Entry 2DYU (X-ray diffraction, 1.75 A resolution); this record covers chains A and B.

Chain A (and B):
Molecule: Formamidase
From: Helicobacter pylori
Notes: EC 3.5.1.49; chain B of this document is another copy of the same molecule, construct and numbering; everything in this record applies to it too
UniProtKB: O25836 (AMIF_HELPY); residues 1-334 here = UniProt positions 1-334
Chain sequence (334 residues; row label = number of the first residue in the row):
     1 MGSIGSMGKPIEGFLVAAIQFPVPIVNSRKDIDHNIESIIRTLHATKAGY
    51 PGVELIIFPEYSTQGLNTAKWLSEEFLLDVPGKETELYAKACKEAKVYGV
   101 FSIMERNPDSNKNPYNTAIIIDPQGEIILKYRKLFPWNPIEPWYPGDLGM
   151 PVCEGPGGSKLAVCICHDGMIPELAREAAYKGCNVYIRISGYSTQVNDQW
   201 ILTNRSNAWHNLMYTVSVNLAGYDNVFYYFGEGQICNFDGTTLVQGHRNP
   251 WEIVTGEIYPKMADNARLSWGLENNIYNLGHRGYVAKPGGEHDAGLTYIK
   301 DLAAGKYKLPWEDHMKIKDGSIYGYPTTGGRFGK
Not modelled in the structure: 1-12
UniProt features mapped onto this chain:
  - active site: Glu-60 (Proton acceptor), Lys-133 (Proton donor), Cys-166 (Nucleophile)
  - mutagenesis: Cys-166 (C166S/A: Loss of activity), Asp-168 (D168A: Loss of activity)
From the paper describing this entry:
  - catalytic residues: Glu-60, Lys-133, Cys-166

Interface between chain A and chain B:
Pairs across the interface - 187 pairs, chain A then chain B:
  Leu-134(A) / Arg-282(B)  hydrogen bond (backbone-side chain)
  Phe-135(A) / Asn-278(B)
  Phe-135(A) / Leu-279(B)
  Phe-135(A) / Arg-282(B)
  Pro-136(A) / Gly-283(B)
  Trp-137(A) / Leu-272(B)  hydrogen bond (side chain-backbone)
  Asn-138(A) / Gly-271(B)
  Asn-138(A) / Leu-272(B)
  Asn-138(A) / Gly-283(B)
  Asn-138(A) / Tyr-284(B)
  Asn-138(A) / Val-285(B)
  Pro-139(A) / Gly-271(B)
  Pro-139(A) / Leu-272(B)
  Pro-139(A) / Tyr-284(B)
  Pro-139(A) / Val-285(B)
  Ile-140(A) / Leu-272(B)  hydrophobic
  Glu-141(A) / Val-285(B)
  Pro-142(A) / Val-285(B)  hydrophobic
  Pro-142(A) / Ala-286(B)
  Trp-143(A) / Ala-286(B)
  Tyr-144(A) / Ala-286(B)  hydrophobic
  Tyr-144(A) / Lys-287(B)  hydrogen bond
  Pro-145(A) / Arg-282(B)
  Pro-145(A) / Gly-283(B)
  Pro-145(A) / Glu-291(B)
  Gly-146(A) / Arg-282(B)  hydrogen bond (backbone-side chain)
  Gly-149(A) / Gly-295(B)
  His-167(A) / Asn-275(B)  hydrogen bond
  His-167(A) / Asn-278(B)  hydrogen bond
  Met-170(A) / Trp-209(B)  hydrogen bond
  Met-170(A) / His-210(B)  hydrogen bond (backbone-side chain)
  Met-170(A) / Asn-275(B)
  Ile-171(A) / Asn-275(B)
  Ile-171(A) / Leu-279(B)  hydrophobic
  Pro-172(A) / Arg-176(B)
  Pro-172(A) / His-210(B)
  Glu-173(A) / Arg-176(B)  salt bridge
  Glu-173(A) / Leu-279(B)
  Glu-173(A) / Leu-296(B)
  Glu-173(A) / Tyr-298(B)
  Leu-174(A) / Leu-296(B)  hydrophobic
  Arg-176(A) / Pro-172(B)
  Arg-176(A) / Glu-173(B)  salt bridge
  Arg-176(A) / Tyr-298(B)
  Glu-177(A) / Leu-296(B)
  Glu-177(A) / Thr-297(B)  hydrogen bond
  Glu-177(A) / Tyr-298(B)  hydrogen bond (side chain-backbone)
  Ala-179(A) / Trp-311(B)
  Tyr-180(A) / Thr-297(B)
  Tyr-180(A) / Tyr-298(B)  hydrophobic
  Tyr-180(A) / Asp-301(B)  hydrogen bond
  Tyr-180(A) / Lys-306(B)
  Tyr-180(A) / Tyr-307(B)
  Tyr-180(A) / Lys-308(B)  hydrogen bond (side chain-backbone)
  Tyr-180(A) / Leu-309(B)  hydrophobic
  Tyr-180(A) / Pro-310(B)
  Gln-199(A) / Trp-209(B)
  Gln-199(A) / Asp-239(B)  hydrogen bond (side chain-backbone)
  Leu-202(A) / Leu-202(B)  hydrophobic
  Leu-202(A) / Arg-205(B)
  Thr-203(A) / Trp-209(B)
  Thr-203(A) / His-210(B)
  Arg-205(A) / Leu-202(B)
  Ser-206(A) / Ser-206(B)
  Ser-206(A) / His-210(B)
  Trp-209(A) / Met-170(B)  hydrogen bond
  Trp-209(A) / Gln-199(B)
  Trp-209(A) / Leu-202(B)  hydrophobic
  Trp-209(A) / Thr-203(B)
  His-210(A) / Met-170(B)  hydrogen bond (side chain-backbone)
  His-210(A) / Pro-172(B)
  His-210(A) / Thr-203(B)
  His-210(A) / Ser-206(B)
  Asp-239(A) / Gln-199(B)  hydrogen bond (backbone-side chain)
  Arg-267(A) / Trp-311(B)
  Arg-267(A) / Met-315(B)
  Leu-268(A) / Trp-311(B)
  Leu-268(A) / His-314(B)
  Leu-268(A) / Met-315(B)
  Leu-268(A) / Lys-316(B)  hydrogen bond (backbone-backbone)
  Ser-269(A) / Lys-316(B)  hydrogen bond
  Ser-269(A) / Ile-317(B)
  Gly-271(A) / Asn-138(B)
  Gly-271(A) / Ile-317(B)
  Leu-272(A) / Trp-137(B)
  Leu-272(A) / Asn-138(B)  hydrogen bond (backbone-backbone)
  Leu-272(A) / Ile-140(B)  hydrophobic
  Leu-272(A) / His-167(B)  hydrogen bond (backbone-side chain)
  Asn-274(A) / Met-315(B)
  Asn-275(A) / His-167(B)  hydrogen bond
  Asn-275(A) / Met-170(B)
  Asn-275(A) / Ile-171(B)
  Ile-276(A) / Tyr-307(B)  hydrogen bond (backbone-side chain)
  Ile-276(A) / Leu-309(B)
  Tyr-277(A) / Leu-309(B)  hydrophobic
  Tyr-277(A) / Glu-312(B)
  Tyr-277(A) / Met-315(B)  hydrophobic
  Tyr-277(A) / Lys-318(B)
  Asn-278(A) / Phe-135(B)
  Asn-278(A) / His-167(B)
  Leu-279(A) / Phe-135(B)
  Leu-279(A) / Ile-171(B)  hydrophobic
  Leu-279(A) / Glu-173(B)
  Leu-279(A) / Tyr-307(B)  hydrophobic
  Gly-280(A) / Tyr-307(B)
  His-281(A) / Glu-312(B)  salt bridge
  Arg-282(A) / Leu-134(B)  hydrogen bond (side chain-backbone)
  Arg-282(A) / Phe-135(B)
  Arg-282(A) / Pro-145(B)
  Arg-282(A) / Gly-146(B)  hydrogen bond (side chain-backbone)
  Gly-283(A) / Asn-138(B)
  Gly-283(A) / Pro-145(B)
  Tyr-284(A) / Asn-138(B)
  Tyr-284(A) / Pro-139(B)
  Tyr-284(A) / Lys-318(B)
  Tyr-284(A) / Asp-319(B)
  Tyr-284(A) / Thr-327(B)
  Val-285(A) / Asn-138(B)
  Val-285(A) / Pro-139(B)
  Val-285(A) / Glu-141(B)
  Val-285(A) / Gly-320(B)
  Val-285(A) / Tyr-325(B)  hydrophobic
  Val-285(A) / Pro-326(B)
  Val-285(A) / Thr-327(B)
  Ala-286(A) / Pro-142(B)
  Ala-286(A) / Trp-143(B)
  Ala-286(A) / Tyr-144(B)  hydrophobic
  Ala-286(A) / Pro-145(B)
  Lys-287(A) / Tyr-144(B)
  Lys-287(A) / Pro-145(B)
  Pro-288(A) / Thr-327(B)
  Pro-288(A) / Thr-328(B)
  Ala-294(A) / Leu-134(B)
  Ala-294(A) / Gly-149(B)
  Gly-295(A) / Glu-177(B)
  Leu-296(A) / Glu-173(B)
  Leu-296(A) / Leu-174(B)  hydrophobic
  Leu-296(A) / Glu-177(B)
  Thr-297(A) / Glu-177(B)  hydrogen bond
  Thr-297(A) / Tyr-180(B)
  Tyr-298(A) / Glu-173(B)
  Tyr-298(A) / Arg-176(B)
  Tyr-298(A) / Glu-177(B)  hydrogen bond (backbone-side chain)
  Tyr-298(A) / Tyr-180(B)  hydrophobic
  Ile-299(A) / Ile-299(B)  hydrophobic
  Ile-299(A) / Ala-303(B)
  Asp-301(A) / Tyr-180(B)  hydrogen bond
  Leu-302(A) / Leu-279(B)  hydrophobic
  Ala-303(A) / Ile-299(B)
  Ala-303(A) / Ala-303(B)  hydrophobic
  Gly-305(A) / His-292(B)
  Lys-306(A) / Tyr-180(B)
  Tyr-307(A) / Arg-176(B)
  Tyr-307(A) / Tyr-180(B)
  Tyr-307(A) / Ile-276(B)  hydrogen bond (side chain-backbone)
  Tyr-307(A) / Leu-279(B)  hydrophobic
  Tyr-307(A) / Gly-280(B)
  Tyr-307(A) / His-281(B)
  Lys-308(A) / Tyr-180(B)  hydrogen bond (backbone-side chain)
  Leu-309(A) / Tyr-180(B)  hydrophobic
  Leu-309(A) / Ile-276(B)
  Leu-309(A) / Tyr-277(B)  hydrophobic
  Pro-310(A) / Tyr-180(B)
  Trp-311(A) / Ala-179(B)
  Trp-311(A) / Arg-267(B)
  Trp-311(A) / Leu-268(B)
  Glu-312(A) / Tyr-277(B)
  Glu-312(A) / His-281(B)  salt bridge
  His-314(A) / Leu-268(B)
  Met-315(A) / Arg-267(B)
  Met-315(A) / Leu-268(B)
  Met-315(A) / Asn-274(B)
  Met-315(A) / Tyr-277(B)  hydrophobic
  Lys-316(A) / Leu-268(B)  hydrogen bond (backbone-backbone)
  Lys-316(A) / Ser-269(B)  hydrogen bond
  Ile-317(A) / Ser-269(B)
  Ile-317(A) / Gly-271(B)
  Ile-317(A) / Tyr-284(B)
  Lys-318(A) / Tyr-277(B)
  Lys-318(A) / Tyr-284(B)
  Asp-319(A) / Tyr-284(B)
  Gly-320(A) / Val-285(B)
  Tyr-325(A) / Val-285(B)  hydrophobic
  Thr-327(A) / Pro-288(B)
  Thr-328(A) / Pro-288(B)
  Gly-329(A) / Pro-288(B)
  Phe-332(A) / Val-285(B)
Also at the interface, not in a pair above, chain A (92 interface residues in all): Asn-113, Met-150, Lys-181, Gly-182, Asp-198, Trp-270, Gly-289, His-292, Lys-300, Pro-326, Gly-330
Also at the interface, not in a pair above, chain B (90 interface residues in all): Asn-113, Pro-136, Lys-181, Gly-182, Asp-198, Trp-270, Ala-294, Lys-300, Leu-302, Gly-305, Gly-329, Phe-332

Overview:
92 residues of chain A face 90 of chain B across their interface, with 31 hydrogen bonds and 4 salt bridges.
Polar contacts include Glu-173(A)/Arg-176(B), His-281(A)/Glu-312(B) and Leu-134(A)/Arg-282(B). UniProt lists 3
active-site residues and 2 mutagenesis sites on chain A. The paper reports catalytic residues Glu-60(A),
Lys-133(A) and Cys-166(A).
Both chains are Formamidase (Helicobacter pylori). Entry 2DYU (Helicobacter pylori formamidase AmiF contains a
fine-tuned cysteine-glutamate-lysine catalytic triad) was determined by X-ray diffraction (same publication as
2DYV, 2E2K and 2E2L).
